6FB0 - chains A and B of the 4 polymer chains in the assembly; structure by X-ray diffraction, 2.15 A resolution.

== Chain A ==
Protein: DNA endonuclease I-CreI
Source organism: Chlamydomonas reinhardtii
Notes: EC 3.1.-.-
Chain sequence (153 residues; row label = number of the first residue in the row):
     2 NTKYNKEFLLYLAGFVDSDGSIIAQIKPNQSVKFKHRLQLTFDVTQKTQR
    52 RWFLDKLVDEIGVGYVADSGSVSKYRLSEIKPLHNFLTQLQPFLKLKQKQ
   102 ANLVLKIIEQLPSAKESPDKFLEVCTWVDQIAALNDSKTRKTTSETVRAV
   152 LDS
Ion coordination: Ca2+ site 1: Ser-19 (shared with Asp-20(B) of chain B; 1 residue of chain D; 1 residue of chain F); Ca2+ site 2: Asp-20 (shared with Gly-19(B) of chain B; 1 residue of chain D; 1 residue of chain F); Ca2+ site 3: Ala-134, Asn-136
Ligand contacts:
  - s-1,2-propanediol (PGO), molecule 1: Asp-18, Leu-97, Lys-98, Gln-101, Leu-135, Asn-136, Asp-137
  - s-1,2-propanediol (PGO), molecule 2: Asp-130, Ala-133, Ala-134, Ser-138, Arg-141, Thr-144

== Chain B ==
Protein: DNA endonuclease I-CreI
Source organism: Chlamydomonas reinhardtii
Notes: EC 3.1.-.-
Chain sequence (154 residues; row label = number of the first residue in the row):
     2 NTKYNKEFLLYLAGFVDGDGSIIAQIKPNQSGKFKHKLSLTFKVTQKTQR
    52 RWFLDKLVDEIGVGYVYDSGSVSNYYLSEIKPLHNFLTQLQPFLKLKQKQ
   102 ANLVLKIIEQLPSAKESPDKFLEVCTWVDQVAALNDSKTRKTTSETVRAV
   152 LDSL
Ion coordination: Ca2+ site 1: Gly-19 (shared with Asp-20(A) of chain A; 1 residue of chain D; 1 residue of chain F); Ca2+ site 2: Asp-20 (shared with Ser-19(A) of chain A; 1 residue of chain D; 1 residue of chain F); Ca2+ site 3: Ala-134, Asn-136

== How chain A and chain B interact ==
Residue-residue contacts - 42 pairs, chain A then chain B:
  Lys-7(A) with Glu-8(B), salt bridge
  Glu-8(A) with Lys-7(B), salt bridge; Leu-11(B)
  Leu-11(A) with Glu-8(B); Tyr-12(B)
  Tyr-12(A) with Leu-11(B); Ala-14(B); Gly-15(B); Asp-18(B), hydrogen bond; Phe-94(B); Lys-96(B)
  Ala-14(A) with Tyr-12(B)
  Gly-15(A) with Tyr-12(B); Gly-15(B); Phe-16(B), hydrogen bond (backbone-backbone)
  Phe-16(A) with Gly-15(B); Phe-16(B); Asp-18(B); Gly-19(B); Leu-97(B), hydrophobic
  Asp-18(A) with Tyr-12(B), hydrogen bond; Phe-16(B)
  Ser-19(A) with Gly-15(B); Phe-16(B); Gly-19(B); Asp-20(B)
  Asp-20(A) with Gly-19(B); Asp-20(B)
  Gln-47(A) with Leu-97(B)
  Lys-48(A) with Asp-137(B), salt bridge
  Arg-51(A) with Leu-97(B); Asp-137(B), salt bridge
  Trp-53(A) with Leu-97(B), hydrophobic
  Phe-54(A) with Lys-96(B); Leu-97(B), hydrophobic
  Phe-94(A) with Tyr-12(B)
  Lys-96(A) with Tyr-12(B)
  Leu-97(A) with Phe-16(B), hydrophobic; Gln-47(B); Phe-54(B), hydrophobic
  Asp-137(A) with Lys-48(B), salt bridge; Arg-51(B), salt bridge
Also at the interface, not in a pair above, chain A (20 interface residues in all): Gln-50
Also at the interface, not in a pair above, chain B (20 interface residues in all): Gln-50, Trp-53

== In short ==
Chain A and chain B each contribute 20 residues to their interface; the contacts include 3 hydrogen bonds and
6 salt bridges. Polar pairs include Lys-7(A)/Glu-8(B), Glu-8(A)/Lys-7(B) and Lys-48(A)/Asp-137(B). Ligands of
chain A: s-1,2-propanediol. The Ca2+ site 2 is built by Ser-19(A) and Asp-20(B).
Here chain A is DNA endonuclease I-CreI and chain B is DNA endonuclease I-CreI, both from Chlamydomonas
reinhardtii. Entry 6FB0 (Crystal Structure of a Tailored I-CreI Homing Endonuclease Protein (3115 variant) in
complex with its target ...) was determined by X-ray diffraction together with 6FB1, 6FB2, 6FB5, 6FB6, 6FB7,
6FB8 and 6FB9 from the same study.
